PDB entry 6FSN | X-ray diffraction, 1.19 A resolution | chain A

Chain A:
Name: UDP-glucose-glycoprotein glucosyltransferase-like protein
Source organism: Chaetomium thermophilum
UniProt: G0SB58 (G0SB58_CHATD); residue numbers follow UniProt; this construct covers 1187-1473
Sequence (299 residues; row label = number of the first residue in the row):
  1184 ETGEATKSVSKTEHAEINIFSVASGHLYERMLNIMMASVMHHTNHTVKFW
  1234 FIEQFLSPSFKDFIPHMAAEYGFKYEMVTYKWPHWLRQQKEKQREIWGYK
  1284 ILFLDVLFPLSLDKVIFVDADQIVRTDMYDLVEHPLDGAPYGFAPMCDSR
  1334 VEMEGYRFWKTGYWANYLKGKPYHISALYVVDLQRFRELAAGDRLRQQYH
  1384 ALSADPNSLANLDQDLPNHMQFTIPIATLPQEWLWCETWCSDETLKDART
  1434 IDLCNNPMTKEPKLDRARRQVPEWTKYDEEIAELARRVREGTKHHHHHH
Unresolved in the structure: 1184-1197, 1474-1482
Construct notes: expression tag (1184-1186, 1474-1482)
Disulfide bonds: Cys1330-Cys1423, Cys1419-Cys1437
Covalent attachments: N-acetylglucosamine (NAG) linked to Asn1227
Metal / ion sites: Ca2+: Asp1302, Asp1304, Asp1435 (together with uridine-5'-diphosphate-glucose)
Residues lining bound ligands: uridine-5'-diphosphate-glucose (UPG): Val1205, Ala1206, Ser1207, Tyr1211, Gln1276, Trp1280, Lys1283, Asp1302, Asp1304, Ser1359, Ala1360, Asn1394, Asp1396, Asp1435, Leu1436, Cys1437, Asn1438, Lys1446
What the authors report for this chain:
  - binding site for uridine-5'-diphosphate-glucose: Ser1207, Tyr1211
  - Ca2+ coordination: Asp1302, Asp1304, Asp1435

Overview:
Ligands of chain A: uridine-5'-diphosphate-glucose. N-acetylglucosamine is covalently linked to Asn1227.
Asp1302, Asp1304 and Asp1435 coordinate Ca2+. The paper reports a binding site for
uridine-5'-diphosphate-glucose at Ser1207 and Tyr1211; Ca2+ coordination by Asp1302, Asp1304 and Asp1435.
Chain A is UDP-glucose-glycoprotein glucosyltransferase-like protein (Chaetomium thermophilum); the structure,
Catalytic domain of UDP-Glucose Glycoprotein Glucosyltransferase from Chaetomium thermophilum in complex with
UDP-glucose (conformation 1), was determined by X-ray diffraction, deposited together with 7ZXW.
